5G1E - chains A and B; structure by X-ray diffraction, 1.92 A resolution.

[Chain A (and B)]
Name: Syntenin-1
Source organism: Rattus norvegicus
Notes: chain B of this document is another copy of the same molecule, construct and numbering; everything in this record applies to it too
UniProt: Q9JI92 (SDCB1_RAT); residues 108-300 here = UniProt positions 108-300
Sequence (201 residues; numbered 100 to 300; the number before each row is that of its first residue):
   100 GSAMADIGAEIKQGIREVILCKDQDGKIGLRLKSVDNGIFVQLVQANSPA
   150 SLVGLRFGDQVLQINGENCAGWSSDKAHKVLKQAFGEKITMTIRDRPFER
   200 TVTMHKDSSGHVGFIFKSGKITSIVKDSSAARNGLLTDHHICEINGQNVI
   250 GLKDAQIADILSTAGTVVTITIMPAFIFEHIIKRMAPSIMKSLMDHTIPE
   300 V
Not modelled in the structure: 100-112, 282-300 (chain B: 100-111, 185-187, 245, 263-264, 282-300)
Differences from the reference sequence: expression tag (100-107)
From the paper describing this entry:
  - mutagenesis - V211A: abolished localization to membrane localization of PKCalpha
  - mutagenesis - Q162G/A169D/R193A/F197G: abolished binding to dimerize
  - mutagenesis - V211A: abolished signaling in response to syndecan-4
  - mutagenesis - H210A: unchanged signaling in response to syndecan-4
  - mutagenesis - Q162G/A169D/R193A/F197G: abolished binding to Syntenin-1 (chain A)
  - mutagenesis - Q162G/A169D/R193A/F197G: decreased binding to syndecan-4

[Chain A / chain B interface]
Contacting residue pairs (44; chain A residue first):
  Val134(A) - Leu235(B)
  Asp135(A) - Leu235(B)
  Asp135(A) - Thr236(B)  hydrogen bond (backbone-backbone)
  Asp135(A) - Asp237(B)
  Asp135(A) - His238(B)
  Asn136(A) - Thr236(B)  hydrogen bond
  Gly137(A) - Leu235(B)
  Phe139(A) - Leu235(B)  hydrophobic
  Gln159(A) - Gly233(B)  hydrogen bond (side chain-backbone)
  Gln159(A) - Leu235(B)
  Leu161(A) - Arg231(B)
  Leu161(A) - Asn232(B)
  Leu161(A) - Gly233(B)
  Gln162(A) - Arg231(B)  hydrogen bond (side chain-backbone)
  Asn167(A) - Ala230(B)
  Asn167(A) - Arg231(B)
  Ala169(A) - Ala230(B)  hydrophobic
  Arg193(A) - Asn232(B)  hydrogen bond (side chain-backbone)
  Pro196(A) - Arg199(B)
  Phe197(A) - Arg199(B)
  Phe197(A) - Leu235(B)  hydrophobic
  Arg199(A) - Pro196(B)
  Thr200(A) - Arg193(B)
  Ile223(A) - Asn136(B)
  Asp226(A) - Asn167(B)
  Ala230(A) - Ala169(B)  hydrophobic
  Arg231(A) - Leu161(B)
  Arg231(A) - Gln162(B)  hydrogen bond (backbone-side chain)
  Arg231(A) - Asn167(B)
  Asn232(A) - Leu161(B)
  Asn232(A) - Arg193(B)  hydrogen bond (backbone-side chain)
  Gly233(A) - Gln159(B)  hydrogen bond (backbone-side chain)
  Leu235(A) - Val134(B)
  Leu235(A) - Asp135(B)
  Leu235(A) - Gly137(B)
  Leu235(A) - Phe139(B)  hydrophobic
  Leu235(A) - Gln159(B)
  Leu235(A) - Phe197(B)  hydrophobic
  Thr236(A) - Asp135(B)  hydrogen bond (backbone-backbone)
  Thr236(A) - Asn136(B)
  Asp237(A) - Asp135(B)
  His238(A) - Asp135(B)  salt bridge
  His238(A) - Phe197(B)
  Phe275(A) - Phe275(B)  hydrophobic
Interface residues without a listed pair, chain A (30 interface residues in all): Ile114, Val201, Pro273, Ile276
Interface residues without a listed pair, chain B (28 interface residues in all): Ile114, Val201, Asp226, Pro273, Ile276

[In short]
30 residues of chain A face 28 of chain B across their interface; the contacts include 9 hydrogen bonds and 1
salt bridge. Polar pairs include His238(A)-Asp135(B), Asn136(A)-Thr236(B) and Gln159(A)-Gly233(B). The paper
reports that V211A of chain A abolishes localization to membrane localization of PKCalpha;
Q162G/A169D/R193A/F197G of chain A abolish binding to dimerize.
Chain A and chain B are both Syntenin-1 (Rattus norvegicus); the structure, The complex structure of
syntenin-1 PDZ domain with c-terminal extension, was determined by X-ray diffraction (same publication as
5G1D).
